PDB entry 9Q91 | electron microscopy, 7.20 A resolution (low resolution: residue-level contacts below are approximate; hydrogen-bond / salt-bridge calls are withheld) | chains 3 and 4 of the 14 polymer chains in the assembly

== Chain 3 (and 4) ==
Protein: Psp operon transcriptional activator
From: Escherichia coli K-12
Notes: chain 4 of this document is another copy of the same molecule, construct and numbering; everything in this record applies to it too
UniProtKB: P37344 (PSPF_ECOLI); residues 1-259 here = UniProt positions 1-259
Chain sequence (259 residues; numbered 1 to 259; the number before each row is that of its first residue):
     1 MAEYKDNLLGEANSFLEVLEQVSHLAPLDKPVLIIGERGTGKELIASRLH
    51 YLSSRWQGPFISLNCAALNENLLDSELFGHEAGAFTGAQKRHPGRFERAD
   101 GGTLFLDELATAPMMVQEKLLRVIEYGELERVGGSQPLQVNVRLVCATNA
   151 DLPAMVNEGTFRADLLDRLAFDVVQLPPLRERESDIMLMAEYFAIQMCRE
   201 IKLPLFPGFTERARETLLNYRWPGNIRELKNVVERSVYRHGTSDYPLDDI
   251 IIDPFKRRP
Not modelled in the structure: 1-4 (chain 4: fully traced)
Swiss-Prot annotation at these positions:
  - binding site (ATP): G36 to E43, A99 to E108
From the paper describing this entry:
  - catalytic residues: N64, D107, E108, R162, R168 (citing earlier work)

== Interface between chain 3 and chain 4 ==
Pairs across the interface (23):
  G39(3) with D167(4)
  N64(3) with E118(4); R122(4)
  A66(3) with M115(4); E118(4)
  A67(3) with D74(4); K119(4)
  L68(3) with D74(4)
  N69(3) with N71(4); D74(4)
  H80(3) with A84(4)
  G87(3) with A84(4)
  A88(3) with G83(4); A88(4)
  K90(3) with G83(4)
  H92(3) with A82(4); G133(4)
  P93(3) with G133(4)
  R98(3) with S135(4)
  E108(3) with E118(4)
  R227(3) with D167(4)
  N231(3) with F171(4)
  P254(3) with V173(4)
Also at the interface, not in a pair above, chain 3 (22 interface residues in all): R38, N71, T111, R235, F255
Also at the interface, not in a pair above, chain 4 (18 interface residues in all): M114, G134, A170

== Overview ==
The interface between chain 3 and chain 4 involves 22 residues on one side and 18 on the other. Curated
annotation (UniProt) lists 18 ATP-binding residues on chain 3. The paper reports catalytic residues N64(3),
D107(3) and E108(3) among others.
Both chains are Psp operon transcriptional activator (Escherichia coli K-12). Entry 9Q91 (CryoEM structure of
bacterial transcription intermediate complex mediated by activator PspF containing nifH promoter DNA
containing ...) was determined by electron microscopy (same publication as 9Q92, 9Q93, 9Q94, 9Q95, 9Q96, 9Q97
and 9Q98).
